Entry 8E8G (X-ray diffraction, 2.13 A resolution); this record covers chains A and T of the 3 polymer chains in the assembly.

[Chain A]
Name: DNA polymerase eta
Source organism: Homo sapiens
Notes: EC 2.7.7.7
UniProtKB: Q9Y253 (POLH_HUMAN); residues 1-432 here = UniProt positions 1-432
Chain sequence (435 residues; row label = number of the first residue in the row; numbers below 1 keep their minus sign (Gly-2 is residue -2)):
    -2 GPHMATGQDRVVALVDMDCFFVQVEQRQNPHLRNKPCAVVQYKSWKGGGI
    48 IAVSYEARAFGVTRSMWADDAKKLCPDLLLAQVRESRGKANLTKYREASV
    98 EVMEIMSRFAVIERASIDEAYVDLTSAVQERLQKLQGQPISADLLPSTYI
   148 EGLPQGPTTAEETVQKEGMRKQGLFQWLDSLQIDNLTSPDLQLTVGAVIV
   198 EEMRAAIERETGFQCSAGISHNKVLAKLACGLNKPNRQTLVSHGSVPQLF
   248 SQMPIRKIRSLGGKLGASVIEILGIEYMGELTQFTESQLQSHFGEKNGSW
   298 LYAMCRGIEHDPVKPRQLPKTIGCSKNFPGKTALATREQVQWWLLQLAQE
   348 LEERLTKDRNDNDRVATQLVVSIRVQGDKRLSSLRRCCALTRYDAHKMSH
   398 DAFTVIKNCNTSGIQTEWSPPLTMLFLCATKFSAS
Not modelled in the structure: 154-161, 411-412
Sequence notes: expression tag (-2 to 0)
Metal / ion sites: Mn2+ site 1: Asp13, Met14, Asp115 (together with 2'-deoxyguanosine-5'-triphosphate, diphosphate) (shared with 1 residue of chain P); Mn2+ site 2: Asp13, Asp115, Glu116 (together with 2'-deoxyguanosine-5'-triphosphate) (shared with 2 residues of chain P)
Ligand contacts: 2'-deoxyguanosine-5'-triphosphate / diphosphate: Asp13, Met14, Asp15, Cys16, Phe17, Phe18, Gln38, Ile48, Ala49, Tyr52, Arg55, Arg61, Leu89, Ser113, Ile114, Asp115, Glu116, Lys231
From the paper describing this entry:
  - mutagenesis - S113A (3-fold): decreased catalytic activity on dN primer end

[Chain T]
Molecule: 12-nt DNA strand
Sequence (12 nucleotides; row label = number of the first residue in the row):
     2 CATTATGACGCT

[Chain A / chain T interface]
Residue-residue contacts (40):
  Gln38(A) - DT5(T)  hydrogen bond to the base
  Gln38(A) - DA6(T)  sugar contact
  Tyr39(A) - DT5(T)  phosphate contact
  Tyr39(A) - DA6(T)  hydrogen bond to the phosphate
  Trp42(A) - DA3(T)  stacking on the base
  Arg61(A) - DT5(T)  base contact
  Ser62(A) - DT4(T)  sugar contact
  Trp64(A) - DA3(T)  phosphate contact
  Trp64(A) - DT4(T)  sugar contact
  Lys86(A) - DT7(T)  salt bridge to the phosphate
  Ala87(A) - DA6(T)  sugar contact
  Leu89(A) - DA6(T)  phosphate contact
  Leu89(A) - DT7(T)  phosphate contact
  Arg93(A) - DT7(T)  salt bridge to the phosphate
  Arg93(A) - DG8(T)  salt bridge to the phosphate
  Glu110(A) - DC10(T)  phosphate contact
  Lys311(A) - DC10(T)  salt bridge to the phosphate
  Arg313(A) - DA9(T)  salt bridge to the phosphate
  Pro316(A) - DA9(T)  phosphate contact
  Lys317(A) - DA9(T)  hydrogen bond to the phosphate
  Lys317(A) - DC10(T)  salt bridge to the phosphate
  Thr318(A) - DG8(T)  sugar contact
  Thr318(A) - DA9(T)  hydrogen bond to the phosphate
  Ile319(A) - DG8(T)  phosphate contact
  Gly320(A) - DT7(T)  sugar contact
  Gly320(A) - DG8(T)  hydrogen bond to the phosphate
  Cys321(A) - DT7(T)  phosphate contact
  Ser322(A) - DA6(T)  sugar contact
  Ser322(A) - DT7(T)  hydrogen bond to the phosphate
  Lys323(A) - DA6(T)  phosphate contact
  Asn324(A) - DT5(T)  phosphate contact
  Asn324(A) - DA6(T)  hydrogen bond to the phosphate
  Pro326(A) - DC2(T)  phosphate contact
  Pro326(A) - DA3(T)  sugar contact
  Pro326(A) - DT5(T)  phosphate contact
  Gly327(A) - DC2(T)  hydrogen bond to the phosphate
  Thr329(A) - DA3(T)  base contact
  Glu347(A) - DT7(T)  phosphate contact
  Arg351(A) - DT7(T)  salt bridge to the phosphate
  Arg351(A) - DG8(T)  salt bridge to the phosphate
Also at the interface, not in a pair above, chain A (31 interface residues in all): Ile48, Arg111, Lys293, Leu315
Also at the interface, not in a pair above, chain T (11 interface residues in all): DG11, DC12

[Overview]
The interface between chain A and chain T involves 31 residues on one side and 11 on the other; the contacts
include 8 hydrogen bonds, 8 salt bridges and 1 aromatic stacking contact. Polar contacts include
Gln38(A)-DT5(T), Tyr39(A)-DA6(T) and Lys317(A)-DA9(T). The paper reports that S113A of chain A reduces
catalytic activity on dN primer end.
Here chain A is DNA polymerase eta (Homo sapiens) and chain T is a 12-nt DNA strand. Entry 8E8G (Human DNA
polymerase eta-DNA-rU-ended primer ternary mismatch complex:reaction with 10 mM Mn2+ for 180s) was determined
by X-ray diffraction (same publication as 8E85, 8E86, 8E87, 8E88, 8E89, 8E8A and 8 further entries).
